PDB entry 5GAO | electron microscopy, 4.20 A resolution (low resolution: residue-level contacts below are approximate; hydrogen-bond / salt-bridge calls are withheld) | chains m and V of the 11 polymer chains in the assembly

[Chain m]
Molecule: Small nuclear ribonucleoprotein Sm D2
Organism: Saccharomyces cerevisiae
UniProtKB: Q06217 (SMD2_YEAST); residue numbers follow UniProt; this construct covers 1-110
Amino-acid sequence (110 residues; row label = number of the first residue in the row):
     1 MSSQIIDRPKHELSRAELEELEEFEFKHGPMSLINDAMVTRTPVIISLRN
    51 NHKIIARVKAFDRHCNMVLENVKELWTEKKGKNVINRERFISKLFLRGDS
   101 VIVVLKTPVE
Unresolved in the structure: 1-14, 109-110

[Chain V]
Molecule: Saccharomyces cerevisiae strain UOA_M2 chromosome 5 sequence
Organism: Saccharomyces cerevisiae
Sequence (96 nucleotides; numbered 65 to 160; the number before each row is that of its first residue):
    65 GAAAUUUAAUUAUAAACCAGACCGUCUCCUCAUGGUCAAUUCGGUGUUCG
   115 CUUUUGAAUACUUCAAGACUAUGUAGGGAAUUUUUGGAAUACCUUU
Unresolved in the structure: 65-72, 105-127, 153-160

[Chain m / chain V interface]
Pairs across the interface (15):
  Arg15(m) - A96(V)
  Arg15(m) - A139(V)
  Arg15(m) - G140(V)
  Glu19(m) - G140(V)
  Arg49(m) - G150(V)
  Arg49(m) - A152(V)
  Asn50(m) - A152(V)
  Arg63(m) - G141(V)
  His64(m) - G142(V)
  His64(m) - U149(V)
  Asn66(m) - U149(V)
  Arg97(m) - U149(V)
  Asp99(m) - U149(V)
  Asp99(m) - G150(V)
  Ser100(m) - G150(V)
Interface residues without a listed pair, chain V (11 interface residues in all): G137, U138, U148

[In short]
Chain m and chain V form an interface of 10 and 11 residues respectively.
Here chain m is Small nuclear ribonucleoprotein Sm D2 and chain V is Saccharomyces cerevisiae strain UOA_M2
chromosome 5 sequence, both from Saccharomyces cerevisiae. Entry 5GAO (Head region of the yeast spliceosomal
U4/U6.U5 tri-snRNP) was determined by electron microscopy together with 5GAM, 5GAN and 5GAP from the same
study.
